Entry 1YYG (X-ray diffraction, 1.60 A resolution); this record covers chain A.

# Chain A
Protein: Peroxidase manganese-dependent I
Organism: Phanerochaete chrysosporium
Notes: EC 1.11.1.13
Reference sequence: Q02567 (PEM1_PHACH); residues 1-357 here correspond to UniProt positions 22-378 (UniProt number = residue number + 21)
Sequence (357 residues; each row starts with the number of its first residue):
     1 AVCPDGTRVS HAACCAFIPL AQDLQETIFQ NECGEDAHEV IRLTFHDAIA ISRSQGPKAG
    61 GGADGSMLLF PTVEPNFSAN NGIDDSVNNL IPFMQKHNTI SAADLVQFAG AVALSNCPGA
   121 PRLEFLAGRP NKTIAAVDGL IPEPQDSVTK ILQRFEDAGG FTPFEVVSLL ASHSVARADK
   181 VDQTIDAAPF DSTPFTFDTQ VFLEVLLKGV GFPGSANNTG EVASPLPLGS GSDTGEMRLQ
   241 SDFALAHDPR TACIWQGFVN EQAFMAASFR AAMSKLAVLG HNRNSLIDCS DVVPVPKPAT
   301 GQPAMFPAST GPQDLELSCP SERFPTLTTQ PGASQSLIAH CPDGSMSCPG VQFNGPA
UniProt features mapped onto this chain:
  - active site: His46 (Proton acceptor)
  - binding site (Mn(2+)): Glu35, Glu39, Asp179
  - binding site (Ca(2+)): Asp47, Gly62, Asp64, Ser66, Ser174, Asp191, Thr193, Thr196, Asp198
  - binding site (heme b): His173
  - site: Arg42 (Transition state stabilizer)
  - glycosylation (N-linked (GlcNAc...) asparagine): Asn76, Asn131, Asn217
Disulfide bonds: Cys3-Cys15, Cys14-Cys289, Cys33-Cys117, Cys253-Cys319, Cys341-Cys348
Glycans and other covalent adducts: N-acetylglucosamine (NAG) linked to Asn131; alpha-D-mannopyranose (MAN) linked to Ser336
Metal / ion sites: Ca2+ site 1: Glu35, Glu39, Asp179 (together with heme); Ca2+ site 2: Asp47, Gly62, Asp64, Ser66; Na+: Asp84, Ala357; heme Fe near His173 (its only coordinating residue here); Ca2+ site 3: Ser174, Asp191, Thr193, Thr196, Asp198
Ligand contacts: heme (HEM): Glu35, His38, Glu39, Ile41, Arg42, Phe45, Pro142, Glu143, Pro144, Ile151, Phe155, Leu169, Leu170, Ser172, His173, Val175, Ala176, Arg177, Ala178, Asp179, Lys180, Val181, Phe190, Leu239, Ser241, Phe269, Met273

# In short
Chain A binds heme. Alpha-D-mannopyranose is covalently linked to Ser336. Covalently linked
N-acetylglucosamine: at Asn131. The Ca2+ site 1 is built by Glu35, Glu39 and Asp179. Curated annotation
(UniProt) lists active-site residue His46, 3 Mn2+-binding residues, 9 Ca2+-binding residues and heme b-binding
residue His173.
Chain A is Peroxidase manganese-dependent I (Phanerochaete chrysosporium); the structure, Manganese peroxidase
complexed with Cd(II) inhibitor, was determined by X-ray diffraction together with 1YYD, 1YZP and 1YZR from
the same study.
